4V5I - chains AU and AV of the 27 polymer chains in the assembly; structure by X-ray diffraction, 5.46 A resolution (low resolution: residue-level contacts below are approximate; hydrogen-bond / salt-bridge calls are withheld).

[Chain AU (and AV)]
Name: ORF15
From: Lactococcus phage P2
Notes: chain AV of this document is another copy of the same molecule, construct and numbering; everything in this record applies to it too
Amino-acid sequence (298 residues; row label = number of the first residue in the row):
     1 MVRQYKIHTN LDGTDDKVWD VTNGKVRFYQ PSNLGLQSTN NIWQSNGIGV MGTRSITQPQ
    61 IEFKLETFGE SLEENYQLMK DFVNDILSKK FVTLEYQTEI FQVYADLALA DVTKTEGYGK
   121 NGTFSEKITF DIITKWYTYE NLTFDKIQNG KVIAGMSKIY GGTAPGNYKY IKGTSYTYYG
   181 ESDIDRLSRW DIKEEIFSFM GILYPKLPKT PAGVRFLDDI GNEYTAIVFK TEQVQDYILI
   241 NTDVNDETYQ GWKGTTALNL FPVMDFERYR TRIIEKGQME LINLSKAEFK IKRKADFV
Ion coordination: Ca2+: Asn10, Asp12, Asp246

[Chain AU / chain AV interface]
Pairs across the interface - 55 pairs, chain AU then chain AV:
  Leu72(AU) - Met1(AV)
  Leu72(AU) - Glu99(AV)
  Glu73(AU) - Glu99(AV)
  Glu73(AU) - Ile100(AV)
  Tyr76(AU) - Arg3(AV)
  Tyr76(AU) - Tyr96(AV)
  Tyr76(AU) - Thr98(AV)
  Tyr76(AU) - Ile100(AV)
  Tyr76(AU) - Phe101(AV)
  Gln77(AU) - Ile100(AV)
  Met79(AU) - Phe297(AV)
  Val83(AU) - Phe297(AV)
  Asn84(AU) - Phe297(AV)
  Ile86(AU) - Arg54(AV)
  Leu87(AU) - Arg54(AV)
  Lys90(AU) - Met51(AV)
  Lys90(AU) - Arg54(AV)
  Ala108(AU) - Asn40(AV)
  Ala108(AU) - Ile42(AV)
  Leu109(AU) - Leu36(AV)
  Leu109(AU) - Ser38(AV)
  Leu109(AU) - Asn40(AV)
  Ala110(AU) - Gln37(AV)
  Ala110(AU) - Ser38(AV)
  Asp111(AU) - Leu36(AV)
  Asp111(AU) - Gln37(AV)
  Val112(AU) - Gly35(AV)
  Val112(AU) - Leu36(AV)
  Thr113(AU) - Asn33(AV)
  Lys114(AU) - Asn33(AV)
  Lys114(AU) - Leu34(AV)
  Lys114(AU) - Gly35(AV)
  Lys114(AU) - Tyr96(AV)
  Lys114(AU) - Phe101(AV)
  Lys114(AU) - Phe297(AV)
  Lys114(AU) - Val298(AV)
  Thr115(AU) - Ser32(AV)
  Glu116(AU) - Arg3(AV)
  Glu116(AU) - Tyr5(AV)
  Glu116(AU) - Pro31(AV)
  Glu116(AU) - Tyr96(AV)
  Asp131(AU) - Asn40(AV)
  Asp131(AU) - Ile42(AV)
  Ile132(AU) - Ile42(AV)
  Ile132(AU) - Gln44(AV)
  Ile133(AU) - Ile42(AV)
  Ile133(AU) - Gln44(AV)
  Ile133(AU) - Gly49(AV)
  Thr134(AU) - Gly47(AV)
  Thr134(AU) - Gly49(AV)
  Val244(AU) - Gly49(AV)
  Asn245(AU) - Gly49(AV)
  Asn245(AU) - Met51(AV)
  Ile273(AU) - Ile48(AV)
  Lys294(AU) - Gly47(AV)
Interface residues without a listed pair, chain AU (32 interface residues in all): Gln58, Lys80, Lys89, Phe91, Tyr118
Interface residues without a listed pair, chain AV (29 interface residues in all): Val2, Val50, Gly52

[In short]
Chain AU and chain AV form an interface of 32 and 29 residues respectively. Asn10(AU), Asp12(AU) and
Asp246(AU) coordinate Ca2+.
Both chains are ORF15 (Lactococcus phage P2). Entry 4V5I (Structure of the Phage P2 Baseplate in its Activated
Conformation with Ca) was determined by X-ray diffraction, deposited together with 2WZP and 2X53.
